5XIW - chains A and E of the 6 polymer chains in the assembly; structure by X-ray diffraction, 2.90 A resolution.

== Chain A ==
Protein: Tubulin alpha-1B chain
Source organism: Sus scrofa
Reference sequence: Q2XVP4 (TBA1B_PIG); residue numbers follow UniProt; this construct covers 1-451
Amino-acid sequence (451 residues; each row starts with the number of its first residue):
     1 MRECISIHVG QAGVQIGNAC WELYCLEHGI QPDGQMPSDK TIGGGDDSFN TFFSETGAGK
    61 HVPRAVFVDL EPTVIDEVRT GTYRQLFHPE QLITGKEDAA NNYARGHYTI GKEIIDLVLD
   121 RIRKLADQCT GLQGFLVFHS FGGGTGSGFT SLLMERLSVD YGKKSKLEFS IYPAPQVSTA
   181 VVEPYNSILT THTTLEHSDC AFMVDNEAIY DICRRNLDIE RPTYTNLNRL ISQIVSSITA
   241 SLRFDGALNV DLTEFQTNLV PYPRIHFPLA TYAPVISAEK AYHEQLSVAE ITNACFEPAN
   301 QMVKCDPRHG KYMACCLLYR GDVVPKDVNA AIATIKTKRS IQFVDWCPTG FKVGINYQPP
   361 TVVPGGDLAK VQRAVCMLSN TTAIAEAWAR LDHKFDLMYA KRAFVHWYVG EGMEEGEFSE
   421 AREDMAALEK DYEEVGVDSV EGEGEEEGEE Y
Not modelled in the structure: 438-451
Ion coordination: Ca2+: D39, T41, G44, E55
Ligand contacts:
  - GTP (guanosine-5'-triphosphate): G10, Q11, A12, Q15, I16, D69, D98, A99, A100, N101, S140, G142, G143, G144, T145, G146, I171, P173, V177, S178, T179, E183, N206, Y224, N228, I231
  - colchicine (LOC; N-[(7S)-1,2,3,10-tetramethoxy-9-oxo-6,7-dihydro-5H-benzo[d]heptalen-7-yl]ethanamide): N101, S178, T179, A180, V181
UniProt features mapped onto this chain:
  - motif: M1 to C4 (MREC motif)
  - active site: E254
  - binding site (GTP): G10, Q11, A12, Q15, E71, A99, S140, G143, G144, T145, G146, T179, E183, N206, Y224, N228, L252
  - binding site (Mg(2+)): E71
  - site: Y451 (Involved in polymerization)
  - modified residue: K40 (N6,N6,N6-trimethyllysine), S48 (Phosphoserine), S232 (Phosphoserine), Y282 (3'-nitrotyrosine), R339 (Omega-N-methylarginine), S439 (Phosphoserine), E443 (5-glutamyl polyglutamate), E445 (5-glutamyl polyglutamate), Y451 (3'-nitrotyrosine)
  - cross-link (Glycyl lysine isopeptide (Lys-Gly)): K326 (interchain with G-Cter in ubiquitin), K370 (interchain with G-Cter in ubiquitin)
Reported in the primary citation:
  - binding site for colchicine: V181

== Chain E ==
Protein: Stathmin-4
Source organism: Rattus norvegicus
Reference sequence: P63043 (STMN4_RAT); residues 5-145 here correspond to UniProt positions 49-189 (UniProt number = residue number + 44)
Amino-acid sequence (143 residues; row label = number of the first residue in the row):
     3 MADMEVIELN KCTSGQSFEV ILKPPSFDGV PEFNASLPRR RDPSLEEIQK KLEAAEERRK
    63 YQEAELLKHL AEKREHEREV IQKAIEENNN FIKMAKEKLA QKMESNKENR EAHLAAMLER
   123 LQEKDKHAEE VRKNKELKEE ASR
Not modelled in the structure: 3-5, 29-43, 142-145
Construct notes: expression tag (3-4)
UniProt features mapped onto this chain:
  - modified residue: S46 (Phosphoserine)

== How chain A and chain E interact ==
Pairs across the interface - 62 pairs, chain A then chain E:
  H107(A) - L54(E)
  Y108(A) - L54(E)  hydrophobic
  Y108(A) - A57(E)  hydrophobic
  T109(A) - R61(E)  hydrogen bond
  K112(A) - L54(E)
  K112(A) - E55(E)
  K112(A) - E58(E)  salt bridge
  L152(A) - L54(E)  hydrophobic
  E155(A) - I50(E)
  R156(A) - L47(E)
  R156(A) - I50(E)
  S158(A) - D44(E)
  V159(A) - P45(E)
  V159(A) - L47(E)  hydrophobic
  H197(A) - P45(E)
  D245(A) - C14(E)  hydrogen bond
  D245(A) - S16(E)
  A247(A) - N12(E)
  A247(A) - S19(E)
  L248(A) - S19(E)
  P325(A) - Q18(E)
  P325(A) - F20(E)  hydrophobic
  V328(A) - F20(E)  hydrophobic
  N329(A) - V8(E)
  N329(A) - F20(E)
  N329(A) - V22(E)
  I332(A) - V22(E)  hydrophobic
  I332(A) - L24(E)  hydrophobic
  K336(A) - L24(E)
  D345(A) - P27(E)
  D345(A) - S28(E)  hydrogen bond (backbone-backbone)
  W346(A) - P27(E)
  C347(A) - P27(E)
  P348(A) - K25(E)
  P348(A) - P27(E)
  T349(A) - I23(E)
  T349(A) - L24(E)  hydrogen bond (backbone-backbone)
  T349(A) - K25(E)  hydrogen bond (backbone-backbone)
  G350(A) - V22(E)
  F351(A) - E21(E)
  F351(A) - V22(E)  hydrogen bond (backbone-backbone)
  F351(A) - L24(E)  hydrophobic
  K352(A) - F20(E)
  K352(A) - E21(E)
  V353(A) - S19(E)
  V353(A) - F20(E)  hydrogen bond (backbone-backbone)
  G354(A) - Q18(E)
  I355(A) - G17(E)
  I355(A) - Q18(E)  hydrogen bond (backbone-backbone)
  I355(A) - F20(E)  hydrophobic
  N356(A) - S16(E)
  Y357(A) - T15(E)
  Y357(A) - S16(E)  hydrogen bond (backbone-backbone)
  Y357(A) - G17(E)
  Y357(A) - Q18(E)  hydrogen bond
  V409(A) - Q64(E)
  G410(A) - Q64(E)
  E411(A) - R61(E)  hydrogen bond (backbone-side chain)
  G412(A) - A57(E)
  G412(A) - R60(E)  hydrogen bond (backbone-side chain)
  G412(A) - R61(E)
  E414(A) - R60(E)  salt bridge
Other interface residues (no listed pair), chain A (38 interface residues in all): E196, Q358
Other interface residues (no listed pair), chain E (29 interface residues in all): S46, K53

== Overview ==
The interface between chain A and chain E involves 38 residues on one side and 29 on the other, with 12
hydrogen bonds and 2 salt bridges. Polar pairs include K112(A)-E58(E), E414(A)-R60(E) and T109(A)-R61(E).
Bound to chain A: GTP and colchicine. From the paper: a binding site for colchicine at V181(A).
Chain A is Tubulin alpha-1B chain (Sus scrofa) and chain E is Stathmin-4 (Rattus norvegicus); the structure,
Crystal structure of T2R-TTL-Colchicine complex, was determined by X-ray diffraction together with 5YL2, 5YLJ,
5YLS and 5XP3 from the same study.
